PDB entry 7QUC | electron microscopy, 3.20 A resolution | chains A and B

== Chain A ==
Name: Tubulin alpha-1 chain
Source organism: Drosophila melanogaster
UniProt: P06603 (TBA1_DROME); numbering as in UniProt (aligned over 1-450)
Chain sequence (475 residues; row label = number of the first residue in the row; numbers below 1 keep their minus sign (Met-24 is residue -24)):
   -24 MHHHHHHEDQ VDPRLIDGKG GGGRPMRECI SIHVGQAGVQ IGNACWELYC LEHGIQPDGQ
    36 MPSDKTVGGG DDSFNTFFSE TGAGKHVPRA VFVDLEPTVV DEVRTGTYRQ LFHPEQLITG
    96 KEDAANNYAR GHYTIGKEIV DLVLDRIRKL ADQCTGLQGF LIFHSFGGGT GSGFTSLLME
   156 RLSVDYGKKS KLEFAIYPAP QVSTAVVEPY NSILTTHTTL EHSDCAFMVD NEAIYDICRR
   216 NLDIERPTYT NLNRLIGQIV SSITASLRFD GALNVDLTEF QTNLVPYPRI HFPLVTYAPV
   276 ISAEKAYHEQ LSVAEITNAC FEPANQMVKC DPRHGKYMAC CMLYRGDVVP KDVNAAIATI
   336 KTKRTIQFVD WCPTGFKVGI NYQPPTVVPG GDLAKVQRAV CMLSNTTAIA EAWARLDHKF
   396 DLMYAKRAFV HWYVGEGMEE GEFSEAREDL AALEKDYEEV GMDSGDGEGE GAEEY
Not modelled in the structure: -24 to 0, 38-46, 437-450
Construct notes: initiating methionine (-24); expression tag (-23 to 0)
Small-molecule neighbours: GTP (guanosine-5'-triphosphate): Gly10, Gln11, Ala12, Gln15, Ile16, Asp98, Ala99, Ala100, Asn101, Ser140, Gly142, Gly143, Gly144, Thr145, Gly146, Ile171, Val177, Ser178, Thr179, Glu183, Asn206, Tyr224, Leu227, Asn228, Ile231
Curated features (UniProtKB/Swiss-Prot):
  - active site: Glu254
  - binding site (GTP): Gln11, Glu71, Ser140, Gly144, Thr145, Thr179, Asn206, Asn228
  - binding site (Mg(2+)): Glu71
  - site: Tyr450 (Involved in polymerization)
  - modified residue: Lys40 (N6-acetyllysine)

== Chain B ==
Name: Tubulin beta-1 chain
Source organism: Drosophila melanogaster
UniProt: Q24560 (TBB1_DROME); residues 1-447 here = UniProt positions 1-447
Chain sequence (447 residues; numbered 1 to 447; the number before each row is that of its first residue):
     1 MREIVHIQAG QCGNQIGAKF WEIISDEHGI DATGAYHGDS DLQLERINVY YNEASGGKYV
    61 PRAVLVDLEP GTMDSVRSGP FGQIFRPDNF VFGQSGAGNN WAKGHYTEGA ELVDSVLDVV
   121 RKEAESCDCL QGFQLTHSLG GGTGSGMGTL LISKIREEYP DRIMNTYSVV PSPKVSDTVV
   181 EPYNATLSVH QLVENTDETY CIDNEALYDI CFRTLKLTTP TYGDLNHLVS LTMSGVTTCL
   241 RFPGQLNADL RKLAVNMVPF PRLHFFMPGF APLTSRGSQQ YRALTVPELT QQMFDAKNMM
   301 AACDPRHGRY LTVAAIFRGR MSMKEVDEQM LNIQNKNSSY FVEWIPNNVK TAVCDIPPRG
   361 LKMSATFIGN STAIQELFKR ISEQFTAMFR RKAFLHWYTG EGMDEMEFTE AESNMNDLVS
   421 EYQQYQEATA DEDAEFEEEQ EAEVDEN
Not modelled in the structure: 1, 55-57, 275-283, 429-447
Small-molecule neighbours: GDP (guanosine-5'-diphosphate): Gly10, Gln11, Cys12, Gln15, Asp67, Gly98, Ser138, Gly140, Gly141, Gly142, Thr143, Gly144, Ser145, Pro171, Val175, Ser176, Glu181, Asn204, Leu207, Tyr222, Leu225, Asn226
Curated features (UniProtKB/Swiss-Prot):
  - binding site (GTP): Gln11, Glu69, Ser138, Gly142, Thr143, Gly144, Asn204, Asn226
  - binding site (Mg(2+)): Glu69
  - modified residue (Phosphoserine): Ser40, Ser339

== How chain A and chain B interact ==
Residue-residue contacts (40):
  Gln11(A) - Gln245(B)  hydrogen bond
  Lys96(A) - Asp128(B)  salt bridge
  Lys96(A) - Cys129(B)
  Asp98(A) - Asp249(B)
  Asp98(A) - Lys252(B)
  Ala100(A) - Arg251(B)
  Ala100(A) - Lys252(B)
  Ala100(A) - Val255(B)
  Asn101(A) - Lys252(B)
  Arg105(A) - Arg251(B)
  Pro175(A) - Asn347(B)
  Ser178(A) - Lys350(B)
  Thr179(A) - Leu246(B)
  Thr179(A) - Asn256(B)  hydrogen bond (backbone-side chain)
  Ala180(A) - Lys350(B)
  Val181(A) - Asn256(B)
  Val181(A) - Asn347(B)
  Val181(A) - Lys350(B)
  Glu220(A) - Lys324(B)
  Arg221(A) - Met323(B)
  Arg221(A) - Asp327(B)  salt bridge
  Lys394(A) - Asn347(B)  hydrogen bond
  Leu397(A) - Glu343(B)
  Leu397(A) - Trp344(B)
  Leu397(A) - Pro346(B)  hydrophobic
  Met398(A) - Trp344(B)
  Met398(A) - Pro346(B)
  Lys401(A) - Phe260(B)
  Lys401(A) - Trp344(B)
  Arg402(A) - Phe260(B)
  Phe404(A) - Val255(B)
  Phe404(A) - Asn256(B)
  Phe404(A) - Val258(B)
  Phe404(A) - Pro259(B)  hydrogen bond (backbone-backbone)
  His406(A) - Pro259(B)  hydrogen bond (side chain-backbone)
  His406(A) - Phe260(B)
  His406(A) - Pro261(B)
  Trp407(A) - Ala254(B)
  Trp407(A) - Val255(B)
  Trp407(A) - Val258(B)  hydrogen bond (side chain-backbone)
Also at the interface, not in a pair above, chain A (26 interface residues in all): Glu97, Val182, Tyr210, Tyr224, Ala403
Also at the interface, not in a pair above, chain B (27 interface residues in all): Arg162, Asp197, Thr312, Ile345, Asn348

== Summary ==
Chain A and chain B form an interface of 26 and 27 residues respectively, with 6 hydrogen bonds and 2 salt
bridges. Polar contacts include Lys96(A)-Asp128(B), Arg221(A)-Asp327(B) and Gln11(A)-Gln245(B). Chain A binds
GTP. Ligands of chain B: GDP.
Here chain A is Tubulin alpha-1 chain and chain B is Tubulin beta-1 chain, both from Drosophila melanogaster.
Entry 7QUC (D. melanogaster alpha/beta tubulin heterodimer in the GDP form) was determined by electron
microscopy, deposited together with 7QUP, 7QUD and 7QUQ.
